PDB entry 7WPE | electron microscopy, 2.69 A resolution | chains V and W of the 9 polymer chains in the assembly

# Chain V
Protein: JMB2002 Fab light chian
Source organism: Mus musculus
Notes: antibody fragment or engineered binder
Amino-acid sequence (215 residues; numbered 267 to 481; the number before each row is that of its first residue):
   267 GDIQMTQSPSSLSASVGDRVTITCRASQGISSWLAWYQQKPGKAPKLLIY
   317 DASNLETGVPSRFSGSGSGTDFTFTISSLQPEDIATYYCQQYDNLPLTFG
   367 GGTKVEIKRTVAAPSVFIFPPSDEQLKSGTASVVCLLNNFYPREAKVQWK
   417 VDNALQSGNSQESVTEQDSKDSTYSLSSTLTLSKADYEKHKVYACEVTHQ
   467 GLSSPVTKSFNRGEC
Disordered / not traced: 481
Disulfide bonds: Cys290-Cys355, Cys401-Cys461

# Chain W
Protein: Anti-Fab nanobody
Source organism: Lama glama
Notes: antibody fragment or engineered binder
Amino-acid sequence (133 residues; each row starts with the number of its first residue):
     8 GSQVQLQESGGGLVQPGGSLRLSCAASGRTISRYAMSWFRQAPGKEREFV
    58 AVARRSGDGAFYADSVQGRFTVSRDDAKNTVYLQMNSLKPEDTAVYYCAI
   108 DSDTFYSGSYDYWGQGTQVTVSSHHHHHHEPEA
Disordered / not traced: 8-9, 130-140
Disulfide bonds: Cys31-Cys105

# Interface between chain V and chain W
Pairs across the interface - 23 pairs, chain V then chain W:
  Lys374(V) with Arg61(W); Asp65(W), hydrogen bond (side chain-backbone); Ala67(W), hydrogen bond (side chain-backbone)
  Arg375(V) with Asp71(W), salt bridge
  Thr376(V) with Tyr69(W); Ala70(W); Asp71(W), hydrogen bond; Gln74(W)
  Val377(V) with Phe56(W), hydrophobic; Phe68(W), hydrophobic; Tyr69(W), hydrogen bond (backbone-backbone)
  Tyr407(V) with Phe68(W), hydrophobic
  Glu410(V) with Tyr113(W); Ser114(W), hydrogen bond
  Ala411(V) with Tyr113(W)
  Lys412(V) with Tyr117(W)
  His465(V) with Asp118(W)
  Gln466(V) with Phe46(W); Phe56(W); Ser116(W); Asp118(W), hydrogen bond
  Ser469(V) with Glu53(W), hydrogen bond; Arg54(W), hydrogen bond (side chain-backbone)
Also at the interface, not in a pair above, chain V (14 interface residues in all): Pro408, Thr464, Leu468
Also at the interface, not in a pair above, chain W (18 interface residues in all): Asp108

# Overview
The interface between chain V and chain W involves 14 residues on one side and 18 on the other, with 8
hydrogen bonds and 1 salt bridge. Polar pairs include Arg375(V)-Asp71(W), Lys374(V)-Asp65(W) and
Lys374(V)-Ala67(W).
Chain V is JMB2002 Fab light chian (Mus musculus) and chain W is Anti-Fab nanobody (Lama glama); the
structure, SARS-CoV-2 Omicron Variant S Trimer complexed with two JMB2002 Fab, was determined by electron
microscopy together with 7WPA, 7WPB, 7WPC, 7WPD, 7WPF and 7WRV from the same study.
